5D6X - chain A; structure by X-ray diffraction, 2.15 A resolution.

== Chain A ==
Molecule: Lysine-specific demethylase 4A
Organism: Homo sapiens
Notes: EC 1.14.11.-
UniProt: O75164 (KDM4A_HUMAN); numbering as in UniProt (aligned over 895-1011)
Sequence (121 residues; row label = number of the first residue in the row):
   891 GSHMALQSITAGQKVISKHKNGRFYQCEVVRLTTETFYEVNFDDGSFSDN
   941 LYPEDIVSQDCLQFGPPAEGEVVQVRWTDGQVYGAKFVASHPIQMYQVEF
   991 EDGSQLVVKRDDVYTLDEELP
Unresolved in the structure: 891-896
Differences from the reference sequence: expression tag (891-894)
UniProt features mapped onto this chain:
  - site (Histone H3K4me3 binding): Asp945, Trp967, Tyr973
  - mutagenesis: Asp939 (D939R: Impairs binding to H4K20me2, promoting partial recruitment of TP53BP1), Asp945 (D945A: Impairs binding to H3K4me3; D945R: Abolishes binding to H3K4me3), Trp967 (W967H: Abolishes binding to H3K4me3), Tyr973 (Y973A: Abolishes binding to H3K4me3)
What the authors report for this chain:
  - mutagenesis - N931R (Kd 73.9 uM), Y973A (Kd 284.90 uM): decreased binding to H3K23me3
  - mutagenesis - N931D (Kd 0.85 uM): increased binding to H3K23me3
  - mutagenesis - N931D (Kd 12.24 uM): increased binding to H3K14me3
  - mutagenesis - N931D/D939R/D945R, D939A, D945A, D945L, D945S: unchanged binding to H3K23me3
  - mutagenesis - N940A, D945A, D945L, D945S: decreased binding to H3K4me3
  - mutagenesis - D939A: decreased binding to H4K20me3
  - mutagenesis - D939A: unchanged binding to H3K4me3
  - specificity-determining residues: Asn931 (by similarity / conservation)

== In short ==
Curated annotation (UniProt) lists 4 mutagenesis sites. From the paper: N940A, D945A and D945L, among others,
reduce binding to H3K4me3; the specificity determinant Asn931; 9 substitutions were tested in all.
Chain A is Lysine-specific demethylase 4A (Homo sapiens); the structure, Crystal structure of double tudor
domain of human lysine demethylase KDM4A, was determined by X-ray diffraction, deposited together with 4UC4,
5D6Y and 5D6W.
